Entry 2UV5 (X-ray diffraction, 1.69 A resolution); this record covers chain A.

== Chain A ==
Protein: 5'-amp-activated protein kinase subunit gamma-1
Source organism: Homo sapiens
Notes: fragment: cbs 3 and 4 fragment, residues 182-325
UniProtKB: P54619 (AAKG1_HUMAN); residues 182-325 here = UniProt positions 182-325
Sequence (152 residues; row label = number of the first residue in the row; note: 182 numbers in that range are skipped by the numbering (no residue carries them; nothing is unmodelled there); numbers below 1 keep their minus sign (Met-8 is residue -8)):
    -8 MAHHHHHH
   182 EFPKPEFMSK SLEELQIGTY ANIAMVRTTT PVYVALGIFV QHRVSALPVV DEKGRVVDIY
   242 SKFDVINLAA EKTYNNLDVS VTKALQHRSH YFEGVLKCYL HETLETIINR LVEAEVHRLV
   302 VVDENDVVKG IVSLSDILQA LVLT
Disordered / not traced: -8 to -2, 325
Swiss-Prot annotation at these positions:
  - binding site (AMP): Thr200, Ala205, Ser226, Ala227, Ser242 to Asp245, Arg269, Leu277, His298, Arg299, Ser314 to Asp317
  - binding site (ADP): Ser242 to Asp245, Arg269, Leu277, His298, Arg299
  - binding site (ATP): Ser242 to Asp245, Arg269, Leu277, His298, Arg299
  - modified residue: Ser261 (Phosphoserine), Thr263 (Phosphothreonine), Ser270 (Phosphoserine)
  - mutagenesis: Asp245 (D245A: Reduced AMP-activation of phosphorylation of PRKAA1 or PRKAA2. Reduced ADP activation of phosphorylation of PRKAA1 or PRKAA2), Asp317 (D317A: Reduced AMP-activation of phosphorylation of PRKAA1 or PRKAA2. Does not affect ADP activation of phosphorylation of PRKAA1 or PRKAA2)
Ligand contacts: aminoimidazole 4-carboxamide ribonucleotide (AMZ): Thr200, Asn203, Ile204, Ala205, Val225, Ser226, Ala227, Pro229, Lys243, Ile312, Ser314, Ser316, Asp317

== Summary ==
Chain A binds aminoimidazole 4-carboxamide ribonucleotide. From UniProt: 16 AMP-binding residues, 8
ADP-binding residues, 8 ATP-binding residues and 2 mutagenesis sites.
Chain A is 5'-amp-activated protein kinase subunit gamma-1 (Homo sapiens); the structure, Crystal Structure of
a CBS domain pair from the regulatory gamma1 subunit of human AMPK in ..., was determined by X-ray
diffraction, deposited together with 2UV4, 2UV6 and 2UV7.
